PDB entry 7Y5D | electron microscopy, 7.30 A resolution (low resolution: residue-level contacts below are approximate; hydrogen-bond / salt-bridge calls are withheld) | chains d and A of the 20 polymer chains in the assembly

== Chain d ==
Name: ATP synthase subunit b-delta
Organism: Mycolicibacterium smegmatis
UniProtKB: A0R203 (ATPFD_MYCS2); residue numbers follow UniProt; this construct covers 1-445
Amino-acid sequence (445 residues; row label = number of the first residue in the row):
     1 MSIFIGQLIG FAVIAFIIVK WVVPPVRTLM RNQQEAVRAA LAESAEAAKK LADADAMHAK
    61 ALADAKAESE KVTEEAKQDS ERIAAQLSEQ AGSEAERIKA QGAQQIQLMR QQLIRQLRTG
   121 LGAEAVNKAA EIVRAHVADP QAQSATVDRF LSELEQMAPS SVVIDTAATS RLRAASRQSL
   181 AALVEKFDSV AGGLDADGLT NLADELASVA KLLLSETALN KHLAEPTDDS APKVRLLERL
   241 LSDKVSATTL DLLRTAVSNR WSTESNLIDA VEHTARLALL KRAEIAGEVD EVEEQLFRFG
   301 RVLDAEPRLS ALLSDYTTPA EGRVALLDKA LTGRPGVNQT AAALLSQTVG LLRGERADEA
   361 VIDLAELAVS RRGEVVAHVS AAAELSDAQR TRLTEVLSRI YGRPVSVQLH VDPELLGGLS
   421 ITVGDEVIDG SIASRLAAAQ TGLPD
Disordered / not traced: 166-171, 286-287, 332-336, 445

== Chain A ==
Name: ATP synthase subunit alpha
Organism: Mycolicibacterium smegmatis
Notes: EC 7.1.2.2
UniProtKB: A0R202 (ATPA_MYCS2); residues 1-548 here = UniProt positions 1-548
Amino-acid sequence (548 residues; each row starts with the number of its first residue):
     1 MAELTISAAD IEGAIEDYVS SFSADTEREE IGTVIDAGDG IAHVEGLPSV MTQELLEFPG
    61 GVLGVALNLD EHSVGAVILG EFEKIEEGQQ VKRTGEVLSV PVGDAFLGRV VNPLGQPIDG
   121 QGDIAAETRR ALELQAPSVV QRQSVSEPLQ TGIKAIDAMT PIGRGQRQLI IGDRKTGKTA
   181 VCVDTILNQR EAWLTGDPKQ QVRCVYVAIG QKGTTIASVK RALEEGGAME YTTIVAAPAS
   241 DAAGFKWLAP YTGSAIGQHW MYNGKHVLIV FDDLSKQADA YRAISLLLRR PPGREAFPGD
   301 VFYLHSRLLE RCAKLSDELG GGSMTGLPII ETKANDISAF IPTNVISITD GQCFLESDLF
   361 NQGVRPAINV GVSVSRVGGA AQIKAMKEVA GSLRLDLSQY RELEAFAAFA SDLDAASKAQ
   421 LDRGARLVEL LKQPQYSPLA VEEQVVAIFL GTQGHLDSVP VEDVQRFESE LLEHVKASHS
   481 DIFDGIRETK KLSEEAEEKL VSVINEFKKG FQASDGSSVV VSENAEALDP EDLEKESVKV
   541 RKPAPKKA
Disordered / not traced: 1-4, 521-548
Curated features (UniProtKB/Swiss-Prot):
  - binding site (ATP): Gly172 to Thr179
  - site: Ser373 (Required for activity)

== Interface between chain d and chain A ==
Residue-residue contacts (6; chain d residue first):
  Asp425(d) - Glu30(A)
  Asp425(d) - Ile31(A)
  Glu426(d) - Glu29(A)
  Val427(d) - Glu27(A)
  Val427(d) - Arg28(A)
  Val427(d) - Glu29(A)
Interface residues without a listed pair, chain d (4 interface residues in all): Ile428
Interface residues without a listed pair, chain A (6 interface residues in all): Gly46

== In short ==
4 residues of chain d face 6 of chain A across their interface. UniProt lists 8 ATP-binding residues on chain
A.
Chain d is ATP synthase subunit b-delta and chain A is ATP synthase subunit alpha, both from Mycolicibacterium
smegmatis; the structure, Cryo-EM structure of F-ATP synthase from Mycolicibacterium smegmatis (rotational
state 3) (backbone), was determined by electron microscopy (same publication as 7Y5A, 7Y5B and 7Y5C).
